8JI8 - chains C and D of the 4 polymer chains in the assembly; structure by X-ray diffraction, 2.65 A resolution.

Chain C (and D):
Name: TK receptor
Organism: Aedes aegypti
Notes: chain D of this document is another copy of the same molecule, construct and numbering; everything in this record applies to it too
UniProt: Q16G28 (Q16G28_AEDAE); aligned to UniProt positions 1-680 over residues 1-680 (the alignment contains insertions or deletions, so no single offset holds)
Chain sequence (680 residues; numbered 1 to 680; the number before each row is that of its first residue):
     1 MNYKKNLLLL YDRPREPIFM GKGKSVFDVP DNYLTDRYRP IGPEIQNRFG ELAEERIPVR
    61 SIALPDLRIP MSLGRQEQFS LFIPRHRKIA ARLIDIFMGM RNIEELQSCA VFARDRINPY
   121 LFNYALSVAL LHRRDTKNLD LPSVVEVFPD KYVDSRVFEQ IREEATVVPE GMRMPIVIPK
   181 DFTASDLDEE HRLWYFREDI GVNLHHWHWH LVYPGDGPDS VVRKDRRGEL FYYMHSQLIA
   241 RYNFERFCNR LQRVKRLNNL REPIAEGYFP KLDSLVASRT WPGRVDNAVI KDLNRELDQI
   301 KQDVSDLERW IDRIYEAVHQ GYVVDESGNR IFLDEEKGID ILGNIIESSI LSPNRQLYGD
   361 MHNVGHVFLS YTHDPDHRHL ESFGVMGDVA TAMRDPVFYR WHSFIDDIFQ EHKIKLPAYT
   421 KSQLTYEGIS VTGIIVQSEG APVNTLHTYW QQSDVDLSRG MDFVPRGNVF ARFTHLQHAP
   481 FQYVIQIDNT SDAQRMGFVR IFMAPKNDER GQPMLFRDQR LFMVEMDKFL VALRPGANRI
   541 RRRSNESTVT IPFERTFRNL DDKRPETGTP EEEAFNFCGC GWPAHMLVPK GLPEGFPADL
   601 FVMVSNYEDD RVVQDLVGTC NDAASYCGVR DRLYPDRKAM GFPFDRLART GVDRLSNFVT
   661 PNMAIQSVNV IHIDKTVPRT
Not modelled in the structure: 559-576, 618-621 (chain D: 559-578, 618-619)
Differences from the reference sequence: engineered mutation Gly215 (Phe in Q16G28), Asp216 (Glu in Q16G28), Gly217 (Ala in Q16G28), Pro218 (Ser in Q16G28), Asp219 (Asn in Q16G28), Ser220 (Arg in Q16G28), Val221 (Ala in Q16G28), Val222 (Ile in Q16G28), Arg223 (Val in Q16G28)
Ion coordination: Cu ion site 1: His206, His210, His235; Cu ion site 2: His362, His366, His402

Interface between chain C and chain D:
Pairs across the interface (105):
  Arg15(C) with Glu159(D), salt bridge
  Met20(C) with Val167(D), hydrophobic
  Arg37(C) with Glu164(D), salt bridge; Val168(D)
  Tyr38(C) with Glu163(D), hydrogen bond; Val167(D), hydrophobic; Val168(D), hydrophobic
  Ile41(C) with Met172(D), hydrophobic
  Glu44(C) with Met172(D)
  Ile45(C) with Val167(D); Val168(D), hydrophobic; Pro169(D)
  Arg48(C) with Val167(D), hydrogen bond (side chain-backbone); Pro169(D)
  Phe49(C) with Val167(D)
  Gln76(C) with Arg156(D), hydrogen bond (side chain-backbone); Gln160(D), hydrogen bond
  Asp154(C) with Arg279(D), salt bridge
  Ser155(C) with Ser278(D), hydrogen bond (side chain-backbone); Arg279(D), hydrogen bond
  Arg156(C) with Gln76(D), hydrogen bond (backbone-side chain); Ala277(D); Ser278(D); Arg279(D)
  Glu159(C) with Arg15(D), salt bridge; Arg162(D), salt bridge; Leu275(D); Ser278(D)
  Gln160(C) with Gln76(D), hydrogen bond
  Arg162(C) with Arg162(D); Phe463(D)
  Glu163(C) with Pro17(D); Tyr38(D), hydrogen bond; Phe463(D)
  Glu164(C) with Arg37(D), salt bridge
  Thr166(C) with Met20(D); Arg48(D), hydrogen bond (backbone-side chain); Phe49(D); Phe463(D)
  Val167(C) with Phe19(D), hydrophobic; Met20(D), hydrophobic; Tyr38(D), hydrophobic; Arg48(D), hydrogen bond (backbone-side chain)
  Val168(C) with Arg37(D); Arg48(D)
  Pro169(C) with Arg48(D)
  Met172(C) with Arg37(D); Ile41(D), hydrophobic; Glu44(D)
  Met174(C) with Arg37(D)
  Phe182(C) with Leu380(D)
  Thr183(C) with His379(D)
  Ala184(C) with Arg378(D); Leu380(D)
  Ser185(C) with His377(D); Arg378(D), hydrogen bond (backbone-backbone)
  Leu187(C) with Asp376(D); Arg378(D)
  Asp188(C) with His379(D)
  Gly267(C) with His379(D)
  Phe269(C) with His373(D); His379(D); Glu381(D)
  Lys271(C) with Arg279(D); His379(D), hydrogen bond (side chain-backbone); Leu380(D); Glu381(D), salt bridge
  Asp273(C) with Asp273(D)
  Leu275(C) with Glu159(D)
  Ala277(C) with Arg156(D)
  Ser278(C) with Ser155(D), hydrogen bond (side chain-backbone); Arg156(D); Glu159(D)
  Arg279(C) with Ser155(D); Arg156(D); Lys271(D); Leu272(D); Asp273(D), salt bridge; Thr280(D)
  Thr280(C) with Asp273(D), hydrogen bond; Thr280(D)
  Val285(C) with His373(D)
  Asp286(C) with Arg378(D), salt bridge; His379(D), salt bridge
  His373(C) with Phe269(D); Val285(D)
  Asp376(C) with Leu187(D)
  Arg378(C) with Ala184(D); Ser185(D), hydrogen bond (backbone-backbone); Leu187(D), hydrogen bond (side chain-backbone); Asp286(D), salt bridge
  His379(C) with Thr183(D); Gly267(D); Phe269(D); Lys271(D), hydrogen bond (backbone-side chain); Asp286(D), salt bridge
  Leu380(C) with Phe182(D); Ala184(D); Ser185(D); Lys271(D)
  Glu381(C) with Phe269(D); Lys271(D), salt bridge
  Phe463(C) with Glu159(D); Glu163(D); Thr166(D)
Other interface residues (no listed pair), chain C (54 interface residues in all): Pro17, Phe19, Ala165, Arg173, Tyr268, His377
Other interface residues (no listed pair), chain D (54 interface residues in all): Ile45, Phe158, Arg173, Met174, Asp188, Tyr268

Overview:
Chain C and chain D each contribute 54 residues to their interface, with 18 hydrogen bonds and 13 salt
bridges. Among the polar pairs are Arg15(C)-Glu159(D), Arg37(C)-Glu164(D) and Asp154(C)-Arg279(D). His206(C),
His210(C) and His235(C) form the Cu ion site 1.
Chain C and chain D are both TK receptor (Aedes aegypti); the structure, Crystal Structure of Prophenoloxidase
PPO6 chimeric mutant (F215EASNRAIVD224 to G215DGPDSVVR223) from Aedes aegypti, was determined by X-ray
diffraction (same publication as 8JIB).
